PDB entry 6SSI | X-ray diffraction, 2.59 A resolution | chains E and J of the 10 polymer chains in the assembly

[Chain E]
Protein: Cys-loop ligand-gated ion channel
Organism: Dickeya chrysanthemi
UniProt: P0C7B7 (ELIC_DICCH); the construct has insertions or renumbered stretches relative to UniProt, so the offset changes along the chain: 8-163 = UniProt 8-163; 165-321 = UniProt 164-320
Amino-acid sequence (318 residues; row label = number of the first residue in the row):
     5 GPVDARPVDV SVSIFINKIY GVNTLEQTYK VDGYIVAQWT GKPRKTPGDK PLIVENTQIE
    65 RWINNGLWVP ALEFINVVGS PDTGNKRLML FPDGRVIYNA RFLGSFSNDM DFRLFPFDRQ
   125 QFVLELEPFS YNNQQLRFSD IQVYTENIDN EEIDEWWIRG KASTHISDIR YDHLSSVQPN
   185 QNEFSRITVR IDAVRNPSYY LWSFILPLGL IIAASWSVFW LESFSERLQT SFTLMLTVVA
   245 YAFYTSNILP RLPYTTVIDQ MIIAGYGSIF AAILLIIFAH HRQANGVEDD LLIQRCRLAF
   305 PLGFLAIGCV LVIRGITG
Not modelled in the structure: 5-8, 180-182, 292-293, 318-322
Sequence notes: expression tag (5-7, 322); insertion (164); conflict Asn-289 (Met288 in P0C7B7)
Ion coordination: Ca2+: Glu-155, Asp-158 (shared with 1 residue of chain D)
Small-molecule neighbours: gamma-amino-butanoic acid (ABU): Glu-131, Pro-132, Phe-133, Tyr-175, His-177, Leu-178, Phe-188

[Chain J]
Protein: Nanobody 22
Organism: Lama glama
Notes: antibody fragment or engineered binder
Amino-acid sequence (121 residues; row label = number of the first residue in the row):
     1 QVQLQESGGG LAQAGGSMRL SCIASGRNFF INIMNWYRQA PGKQRELVAQ ITRAGTTTYA
    61 DSVKGRFTIS RDNAKNTVYL QMSTLQSEDT AVYYCNVGAS WGQGTQVTVS SHHHHHHEPE
   121 A
Not modelled in the structure: 111-121
Cystine bridges: Cys-22/Cys-95

[Chain E / chain J interface]
Contacting residue pairs (33; chain E residue first):
  Arg-10(E) with Leu-47(J); Gln-50(J)
  Asp-13(E) with Ile-33(J); Gln-50(J)
  Gln-42(E) with Ala-99(J)
  Arg-141(E) with Ile-33(J); Gln-50(J), hydrogen bond; Thr-52(J)
  Phe-142(E) with Asn-32(J), hydrogen bond (backbone-side chain)
  Ser-143(E) with Ile-31(J); Asn-32(J), hydrogen bond (backbone-backbone); Ile-33(J), hydrogen bond (backbone-backbone); Gly-98(J)
  Asp-144(E) with Phe-30(J); Val-97(J); Gly-98(J)
  Ile-145(E) with Asn-28(J); Phe-29(J); Phe-30(J), hydrogen bond (backbone-backbone)
  Gln-146(E) with Gln-1(J), hydrogen bond (side chain-backbone); Val-2(J), hydrogen bond (side chain-backbone); Asn-28(J)
  Val-147(E) with Asn-28(J), hydrogen bond (backbone-backbone)
  Tyr-148(E) with Gln-1(J)
  Glu-150(E) with Arg-27(J), salt bridge
  Lys-165(E) with Asn-28(J)
  Ala-166(E) with Asn-28(J), hydrogen bond (backbone-side chain)
  Thr-168(E) with Asn-28(J); Phe-29(J), hydrogen bond (side chain-backbone); Phe-30(J)
  His-169(E) with Phe-30(J)
  Ile-170(E) with Phe-30(J); Asn-32(J)
Also at the interface, not in a pair above, chain E (19 interface residues in all): Ser-15, Gly-164

[Summary]
The interface between chain E and chain J involves 19 residues on one side and 15 on the other; the contacts
include 10 hydrogen bonds and 1 salt bridge. Polar pairs include Glu-150(E)/Arg-27(J), Arg-141(E)/Gln-50(J)
and Phe-142(E)/Asn-32(J). Ligands of chain E: gamma-amino-butanoic acid.
Chain E is Cys-loop ligand-gated ion channel (Dickeya chrysanthemi) and chain J is Nanobody 22 (Lama glama);
the structure, Structure of the pentameric ligand-gated ion channel ELIC in complex with a PAM nanobody, was
determined by X-ray diffraction (same publication as 6SSP).
